PDB entry 2C1Y | X-ray diffraction, 2.25 A resolution | chain A

Chain A:
Molecule: Windbeutel protein
Source organism: Drosophila melanogaster
UniProtKB: O44342 (WBL_DROME); residue numbers follow UniProt; this construct covers 22-257
Chain sequence (248 residues; each row starts with the number of its first residue):
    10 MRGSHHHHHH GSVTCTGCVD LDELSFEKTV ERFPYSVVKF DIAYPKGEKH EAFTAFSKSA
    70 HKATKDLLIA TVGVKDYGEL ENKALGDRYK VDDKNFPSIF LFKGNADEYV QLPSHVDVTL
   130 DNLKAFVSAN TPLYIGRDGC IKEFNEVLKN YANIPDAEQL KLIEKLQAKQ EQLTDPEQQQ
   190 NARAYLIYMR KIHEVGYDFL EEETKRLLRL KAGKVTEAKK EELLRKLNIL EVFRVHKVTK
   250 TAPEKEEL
Disordered / not traced: 10-22, 254-257
Construct notes: engineered mutation K55 (Tyr in O44342)
Disulfide bonds: C24-C27
Curated features (UniProtKB/Swiss-Prot):
  - region: C24 to C27 (CXXC motif)
  - motif: K254 to L257 (Prevents secretion from ER)
  - mutagenesis: C24 to C27 (Affects subcellular targeting of pip), T25 (T25K: Does not affect subcellular targeting of pip), V28 (V28D/N: Abolishes homodimerization and subcellular targeting of pip), D29 (D29N: Does not affect subcellular targeting of pip), D31 (D31N: Impairs homodimerization. Abolishes homodimerization and subcellular targeting of pip; when associated with S-41), R41 (R41S: Does not affect homodimerization. Abolishes homodimerization and subcellular targeting of pip; when associated with N-31), D50 (D50A/S: Affects subcellular targeting of pip but not homodimerization; D50A: Affects subcellular targeting of pip but not homodimerization), I51 (I51R/S: Does not affect subcellular targeting of pip), A52 (A52S: Does not affect subcellular targeting of pip), Y53 (Y53S: Affects subcellular targeting of pip), K58 (K58S: Does not affect subcellular targeting of pip), H59 (H59Y: Does not affect subcellular targeting of pip), 11 further mutagenesis entries in UniProt

Overview:
UniProt lists 25 mutagenesis sites.
Chain A is Windbeutel protein (Drosophila melanogaster); the structure, Structure of PDI-related Chaperone,
Wind mutant-Y55K, was determined by X-ray diffraction (same publication as 2C0E, 2C0F and 2C0G).
